PDB entry 8G09 | electron microscopy, 3.10 A resolution | chains a and d of the 20 polymer chains in the assembly

# Chain a
Name: ATP synthase subunit a
Source organism: Mycolicibacterium smegmatis MC2 155
UniProt: A0R206 (A0R206_MYCS2); numbering as in UniProt (aligned over 1-252)
Chain sequence (252 residues; each row starts with the number of its first residue):
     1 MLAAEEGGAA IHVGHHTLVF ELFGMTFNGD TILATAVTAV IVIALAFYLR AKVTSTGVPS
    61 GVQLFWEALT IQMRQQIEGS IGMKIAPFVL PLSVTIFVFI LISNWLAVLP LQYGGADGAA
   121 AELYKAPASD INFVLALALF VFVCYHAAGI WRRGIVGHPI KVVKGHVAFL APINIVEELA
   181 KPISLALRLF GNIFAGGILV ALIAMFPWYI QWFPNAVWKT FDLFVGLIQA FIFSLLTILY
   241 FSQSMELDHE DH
Disordered / not traced: 1-9, 116-117, 247-252

# Chain d
Name: ATP synthase subunit b-delta
Source organism: Mycolicibacterium smegmatis MC2 155
UniProt: A0R203 (ATPFD_MYCS2); residues 1-445 here = UniProt positions 1-445
Chain sequence (445 residues; each row starts with the number of its first residue):
     1 MSIFIGQLIG FAVIAFIIVK WVVPPVRTLM RNQQEAVRAA LAESAEAAKK LADADAMHAK
    61 ALADAKAESE KVTEEAKQDS ERIAAQLSEQ AGSEAERIKA QGAQQIQLMR QQLIRQLRTG
   121 LGAEAVNKAA EIVRAHVADP QAQSATVDRF LSELEQMAPS SVVIDTAATS RLRAASRQSL
   181 AALVEKFDSV AGGLDADGLT NLADELASVA KLLLSETALN KHLAEPTDDS APKVRLLERL
   241 LSDKVSATTL DLLRTAVSNR WSTESNLIDA VEHTARLALL KRAEIAGEVD EVEEQLFRFG
   301 RVLDAEPRLS ALLSDYTTPA EGRVALLDKA LTGRPGVNQT AAALLSQTVG LLRGERADEA
   361 VIDLAELAVS RRGEVVAHVS AAAELSDAQR TRLTEVLSRI YGRPVSVQLH VDPELLGGLS
   421 ITVGDEVIDG SIASRLAAAQ TGLPD
Disordered / not traced: 158-168, 445

# Interface between chain a and chain d
Contacting residue pairs - 5 pairs, chain a then chain d:
  Q112(a) with F4(d)
  W208(a) with G6(d)
  W212(a) with G6(d); G10(d)
  A216(a) with G10(d)
Interface residues without a listed pair, chain a (6 interface residues in all): Y113, Q211
Interface residues without a listed pair, chain d (5 interface residues in all): S2, I3

# In short
6 residues of chain a and 5 residues of chain d are in contact.
Chain a is ATP synthase subunit a and chain d is ATP synthase subunit b-delta, both from Mycolicibacterium
smegmatis MC2 155; the structure, Cryo-EM structure of SQ31f-bound Mycobacterium smegmatis ATP synthase
rotational state 2 (backbone model), was determined by electron microscopy together with 8G07, 8G08, 8G0A,
8G0B, 8G0C, 8G0D and 8G0E from the same study.
